PDB entry 8OFG | X-ray diffraction, 2.40 A resolution | chains A and C of the 3 polymer chains in the assembly

[Chain A]
Name: Diadenylate cyclase
From: Streptococcus pneumoniae R6
Reference sequence: Q8DP14 (Q8DP14_STRR6); residues 83-256 here correspond to UniProt positions 119-292 (UniProt number = residue number + 36)
Sequence (181 residues; each row starts with the number of its first residue):
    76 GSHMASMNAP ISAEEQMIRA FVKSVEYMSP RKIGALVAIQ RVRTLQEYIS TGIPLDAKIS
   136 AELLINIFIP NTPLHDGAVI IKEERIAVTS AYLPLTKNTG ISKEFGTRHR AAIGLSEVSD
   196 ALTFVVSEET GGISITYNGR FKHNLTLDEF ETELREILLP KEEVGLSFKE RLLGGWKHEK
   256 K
Disordered / not traced: 76-86, 238-256
Differences from the reference sequence: expression tag (76-82)
Bound ions: Mg2+ near D151 (its only coordinating residue here)
Small-molecule neighbours: adenosine monophosphate (AMP): L111, D151, G152, A153, A166, Y167, L168, L170, T182, R183, A186

[Chain C]
Name: Glu-arg-leu-leu-gly-gly-trp-lys
From: Streptococcus pneumoniae R6
Sequence (8 residues; row label = number of the first residue in the row):
     1 ERLLGGWK

[Interface between chain A and chain C]
Residue-residue contacts (5; chain A residue first):
  K98(A) with E1(C)
  Y102(A) with W7(C), hydrophobic
  R106(A) with K8(C), hydrogen bond (side chain-backbone)
  E137(A) with L3(C)
  I140(A) with L3(C), hydrophobic
Other interface residues (no listed pair), chain A (6 interface residues in all): A136

[In short]
The interface between chain A and chain C involves 6 residues on one side and 4 on the other, with 1 hydrogen
bond. The hydrogen-bonded pair is R106(A)-K8(C). Chain A binds adenosine monophosphate.
Chain A is Diadenylate cyclase and chain C is Glu-arg-leu-leu-gly-gly-trp-lys, both from Streptococcus
pneumoniae R6; the structure, Streptococcus pneumoniae CdaA in complex with c-di-amp, was determined by X-ray
diffraction.
